Entry 2R7J (X-ray diffraction, 2.60 A resolution); this record covers chain A.

[Chain A]
Molecule: Non-structural RNA-binding protein 35
Organism: Simian 11 rotavirus (serotype 3 / strain SA11-Ramig)
UniProtKB: Q03243 (VN35_ROTSR); residues 1-317 here = UniProt positions 1-317
Chain sequence (317 residues; each row starts with the number of its first residue):
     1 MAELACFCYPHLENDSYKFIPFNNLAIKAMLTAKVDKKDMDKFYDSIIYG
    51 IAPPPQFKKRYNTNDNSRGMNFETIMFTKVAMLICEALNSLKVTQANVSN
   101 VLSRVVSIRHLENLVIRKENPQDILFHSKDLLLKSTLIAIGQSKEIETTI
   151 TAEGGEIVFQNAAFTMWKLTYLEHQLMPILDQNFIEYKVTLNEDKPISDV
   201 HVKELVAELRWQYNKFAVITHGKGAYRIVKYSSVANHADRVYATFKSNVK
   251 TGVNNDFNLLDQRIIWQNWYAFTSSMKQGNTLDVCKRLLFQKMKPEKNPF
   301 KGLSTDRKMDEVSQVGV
Unresolved in the structure: 1, 296-299, 313-317
Sequence notes: engineered mutation Ala225 (His in Q03243)
UniProt features mapped onto this chain:
  - region: Leu205 to Val241 (RNA-binding)
  - binding site (ATP): Ser107 to Arg109, Lys188, His221 to Lys223, Arg227
From the paper describing this entry:
  - mutagenesis - H225A: abolished catalytic activity
  - conformationally variable residues (side-chain flip): Arg227
  - catalytic residues: His221 (proposed by the authors, not directly observed)

[Summary]
Curated annotation (UniProt) lists 8 ATP-binding residues. From the paper: the catalytic residue His221; H225A
abolishes catalytic activity.
Chain A is Non-structural RNA-binding protein 35 (Simian 11 rotavirus (serotype 3 / strain SA11-Ramig)); the
structure, Crystal Structure of rotavirus non structural protein NSP2 with H225A mutation, was determined by
X-ray diffraction, deposited together with 2R7C, 2R7P and 2R8F.
